PDB entry 3HVL | X-ray diffraction, 2.10 A resolution | chain A

Chain A:
Protein: Pregnane X receptor, Linker, Steroid receptor coactivator 1
Source organism: Homo sapiens
Notes: EC 2.3.1.48; fragment: PXR, residues 130-434, linker, SRC-1, residues 678-700
UniProt: chimeric construct of O75469, Q15788: residues 130-434 from O75469 (NR1I2_HUMAN) positions 130-434 (same numbers); residues 440-462 from Q15788 positions 678-700 (UniProt number = residue number + 238)
Sequence (344 residues; row label = number of the first residue in the row):
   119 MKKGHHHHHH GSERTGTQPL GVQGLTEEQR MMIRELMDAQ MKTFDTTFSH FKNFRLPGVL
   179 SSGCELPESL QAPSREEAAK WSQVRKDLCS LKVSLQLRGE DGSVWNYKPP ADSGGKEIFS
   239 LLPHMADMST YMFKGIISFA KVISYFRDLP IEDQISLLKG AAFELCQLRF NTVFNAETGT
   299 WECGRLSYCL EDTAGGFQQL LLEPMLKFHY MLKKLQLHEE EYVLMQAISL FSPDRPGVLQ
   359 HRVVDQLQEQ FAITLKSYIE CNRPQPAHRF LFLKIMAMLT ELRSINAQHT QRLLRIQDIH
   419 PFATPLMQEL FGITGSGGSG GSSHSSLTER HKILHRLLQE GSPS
Not modelled in the structure: 119-141, 179-191, 310-315, 433-443, 459-462
Construct notes: expression tag (119-129); linker (435-439)
Curated features (UniProtKB/Swiss-Prot):
  - binding site (hyperforin): S247, Q285 to F288, H407
  - motif: L452 to L456 (LXXLL motif 4)
  - modified residue: S460 (Phosphoserine)
Ligand contacts: sr12813 (SRL; [2-(3,5-di-tert-butyl-4-hydroxy-phenyl)-1-(diethoxy-phosphoryl)-vinyl]-phosphonic acid diethlyl ester): L209, L240, M243, A244, M246, S247, F251, F281, Q285, F288, W299, Y306, M323, L324, H327, H407, T408, R410, L411, I414, F420, M425, F429

In short:
Ligands of chain A: sr12813. Curated annotation (UniProt) lists 6 hyperforin-binding residues.
Chain A is Pregnane X receptor, Linker, Steroid receptor coactivator 1 (Homo sapiens); the structure, Tethered
PXR-LBD/SRC-1p complexed with SR-12813, was determined by X-ray diffraction together with 3CTB from the same
study.
